4Q4X - chains 1 and 3 of the 4 polymer chains in the assembly; structure by X-ray diffraction, 1.65 A resolution.

Chain 1:
Molecule: Coxsackievirus capsid protein VP1
From: Coxsackievirus A24
UniProtKB: V9VEF3 (V9VEF3_9ENTO); residues 1-305 here correspond to UniProt positions 581-885 (UniProt number = residue number + 580)
Chain sequence (305 residues; numbered 1 to 305; the number before each row is that of its first residue):
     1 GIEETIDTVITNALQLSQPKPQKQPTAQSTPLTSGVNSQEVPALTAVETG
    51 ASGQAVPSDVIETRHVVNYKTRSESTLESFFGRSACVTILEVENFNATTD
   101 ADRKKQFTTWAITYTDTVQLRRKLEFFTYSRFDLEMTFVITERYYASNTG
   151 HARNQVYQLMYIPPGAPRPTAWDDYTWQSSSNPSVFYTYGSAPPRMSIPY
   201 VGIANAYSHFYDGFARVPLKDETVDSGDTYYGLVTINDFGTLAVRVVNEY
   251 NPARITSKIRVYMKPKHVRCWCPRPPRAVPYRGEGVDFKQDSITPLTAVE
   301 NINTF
Disordered / not traced: 1-24
Metal / ion sites: Na+: Thr26, Ala27, Ser29, Asn68; Ca2+ site 1: Thr33, Ser34, Ser58, Ile61; Ca2+ site 2: Leu44 (shared with 2 residues of chain 4); Ca2+ site 3: Val246, Asn248
Ligand contacts:
  - hexane-1,6-diol (HEZ), molecule 1: Thr88, Ile89, Asp116, Thr117, Asp174, Tyr175, Gln178
  - hexane-1,6-diol (HEZ), molecule 2: Asn154, Thr188, Tyr189, Gly190, Ser191
  - N-acetyl-alpha-neuraminic acid (SIA): Arg143, Tyr145, Ala146, Ser147, Asn148, Tyr250, Asn251, Pro252
What the authors report for this chain:
  - binding site for N-acetyl-alpha-neuraminic acid: Tyr145 to His151
  - contacts within the chain: Tyr145-Arg254 (pi stacking)

Chain 3:
Molecule: Coxsackievirus capsid protein VP3
From: Coxsackievirus A24
UniProtKB: V9VEF3 (V9VEF3_9ENTO); residues 1-240 here correspond to UniProt positions 341-580 (UniProt number = residue number + 340)
Chain sequence (240 residues; row label = number of the first residue in the row):
     1 GLPTMLTPGSSQFLTSDDFQSPCALPNFDVTPPIHIPGEVFNMMELAEID
    51 SMIPMNSVTGKANTMEMYPIPLDDKGSATPIFSISLSPASDKRLQYTMLG
   101 EILNYYTHWTGSLRFTFLFCGSMMATGKILLSYSPPGAKPPTTRKDAMLG
   151 THIIWDLGLQSSCTMLAPWISNTVYRRCIKDDFTEGGYITCFYQTRIVVP
   201 SGTPTSMFMLAFVSACPDFSVRLLRDTNHISQRTLFARAQ
Disordered / not traced: 235-240

How chain 1 and chain 3 interact:
Residue-residue contacts (180):
  Ala27(1) - Pro217(3)
  Gln28(1) - Pro217(3)  hydrogen bond (backbone-backbone)
  Gln28(1) - Asp218(3)
  Ala43(1) - Ile153(3)  hydrophobic
  Ala43(1) - Cys163(3)
  Ala43(1) - Thr164(3)  hydrogen bond (backbone-backbone)
  Leu44(1) - Ser162(3)
  Leu44(1) - Cys163(3)  hydrophobic
  Thr45(1) - Gln160(3)
  Thr45(1) - Ser161(3)  hydrogen bond (backbone-backbone)
  Thr45(1) - Ser162(3)  hydrogen bond (backbone-backbone)
  Ala46(1) - Ser161(3)
  Ala46(1) - Ser162(3)
  Val47(1) - Thr116(3)
  Val47(1) - Leu118(3)  hydrophobic
  Val47(1) - Ser162(3)  hydrogen bond (backbone-side chain)
  Glu48(1) - Leu118(3)
  Glu48(1) - Ser161(3)  hydrogen bond
  Ser52(1) - Ile49(3)
  Ser52(1) - Asp50(3)  hydrogen bond (side chain-backbone)
  Gly53(1) - Asp50(3)  hydrogen bond (backbone-side chain)
  Gly53(1) - Arg114(3)  hydrogen bond (backbone-side chain)
  Gly53(1) - Thr116(3)
  Gln54(1) - Arg114(3)  hydrogen bond (backbone-side chain)
  Ala55(1) - Arg114(3)  hydrogen bond (backbone-side chain)
  Ala55(1) - Thr164(3)
  Ala55(1) - Leu166(3)
  Val56(1) - Leu166(3)
  Val56(1) - Pro217(3)
  Pro57(1) - Ser112(3)
  Pro57(1) - Leu166(3)
  Pro57(1) - Pro168(3)  hydrophobic
  Val60(1) - Leu166(3)  hydrophobic
  Ile61(1) - Thr151(3)
  Ile61(1) - Pro168(3)  hydrophobic
  Asn68(1) - Asp218(3)
  Lys70(1) - Thr110(3)
  Lys70(1) - Val174(3)
  Lys70(1) - Tyr175(3)
  Thr71(1) - Ser220(3)
  Arg72(1) - Asn42(3)  hydrogen bond (backbone-side chain)
  Arg72(1) - Met44(3)
  Arg72(1) - Glu48(3)  salt bridge
  Arg72(1) - Cys216(3)  hydrogen bond (side chain-backbone)
  Arg72(1) - Pro217(3)
  Arg72(1) - Phe219(3)  hydrogen bond (side chain-backbone)
  Arg72(1) - Ser220(3)
  Glu74(1) - Tyr106(3)  hydrogen bond (backbone-side chain)
  Glu74(1) - Arg222(3)
  Glu74(1) - Leu223(3)  hydrogen bond (side chain-backbone)
  Glu74(1) - Leu224(3)  hydrogen bond (side chain-backbone)
  Ser75(1) - Asn42(3)  hydrogen bond
  Ser75(1) - Met43(3)  hydrogen bond (backbone-backbone)
  Ser75(1) - Met44(3)
  Ser75(1) - Tyr106(3)
  Thr76(1) - Phe41(3)
  Thr76(1) - Asn42(3)
  Leu77(1) - Val40(3)
  Leu77(1) - Phe41(3)  hydrogen bond (backbone-backbone)
  Ser79(1) - Leu224(3)
  Phe80(1) - Met43(3)  hydrophobic
  Phe80(1) - Tyr105(3)  hydrophobic
  Phe80(1) - Tyr106(3)
  Phe80(1) - Leu224(3)
  Arg83(1) - Thr15(3)
  Arg83(1) - Ser16(3)
  Arg83(1) - Leu224(3)
  Ser84(1) - Phe13(3)
  Ser84(1) - Thr15(3)  hydrogen bond (backbone-backbone)
  Asp116(1) - Gln232(3)  hydrogen bond (backbone-side chain)
  Thr117(1) - Gln232(3)
  Val118(1) - Ile230(3)  hydrophobic
  Val118(1) - Ser231(3)
  Val118(1) - Gln232(3)  hydrogen bond (backbone-side chain)
  Gln119(1) - Asp226(3)  hydrogen bond
  Arg122(1) - Glu101(3)  salt bridge
  Arg122(1) - Tyr105(3)  hydrogen bond
  Arg122(1) - Thr227(3)
  Arg122(1) - His229(3)
  Arg122(1) - Ile230(3)
  Lys123(1) - Tyr105(3)
  Phe126(1) - Met43(3)  hydrophobic
  Phe126(1) - Met98(3)  hydrophobic
  Phe126(1) - Tyr105(3)  hydrophobic
  Phe127(1) - Val40(3)  hydrophobic
  Phe127(1) - Met43(3)  hydrophobic
  Arg131(1) - Val30(3)
  Arg131(1) - Thr31(3)  hydrogen bond (side chain-backbone)
  Arg131(1) - Pro32(3)
  Arg131(1) - Pro33(3)
  Glu135(1) - Phe19(3)
  Thr137(1) - Phe13(3)
  Val139(1) - Phe13(3)  hydrophobic
  Pro183(1) - Ala24(3)
  Pro183(1) - Leu25(3)  hydrophobic
  Ala192(1) - Ser11(3)
  Pro193(1) - Ser11(3)
  Pro193(1) - Phe13(3)  hydrophobic
  Arg195(1) - Phe13(3)
  Arg195(1) - Asp17(3)  salt bridge
  Arg195(1) - Ser21(3)
  Arg195(1) - Pro22(3)
  Met196(1) - Ser21(3)
  Met196(1) - Pro22(3)
  Ser197(1) - Ser21(3)  hydrogen bond
  Ser197(1) - Pro22(3)  hydrogen bond (backbone-backbone)
  Ser197(1) - Cys23(3)
  Ser197(1) - Ala24(3)  hydrogen bond (backbone-backbone)
  Ile198(1) - Ala24(3)  hydrophobic
  Pro199(1) - Cys23(3)
  Pro199(1) - Leu25(3)
  Pro199(1) - Phe28(3)  hydrophobic
  Tyr200(1) - Phe28(3)
  Tyr200(1) - Val30(3)
  Val201(1) - Leu25(3)  hydrophobic
  Val201(1) - Phe28(3)  hydrophobic
  Gly202(1) - Thr31(3)  hydrogen bond (backbone-side chain)
  Ala204(1) - Thr31(3)
  Asn205(1) - Thr31(3)
  Asn205(1) - Pro32(3)  hydrogen bond (side chain-backbone)
  Asn205(1) - Ile34(3)
  Ala206(1) - Ile36(3)  hydrophobic
  Tyr262(1) - Phe13(3)  hydrophobic
  Lys264(1) - Asp17(3)  hydrogen bond (side chain-backbone)
  Arg269(1) - Glu39(3)  salt bridge
  Cys270(1) - Glu39(3)
  Cys270(1) - Val40(3)  hydrogen bond (backbone-backbone)
  Trp271(1) - Ile36(3)  hydrogen bond (side chain-backbone)
  Trp271(1) - Pro37(3)
  Trp271(1) - Gly38(3)
  Trp271(1) - Glu39(3)
  Cys272(1) - Pro37(3)  hydrogen bond (side chain-backbone)
  Cys272(1) - Gly38(3)  hydrogen bond (backbone-backbone)
  Pro273(1) - Val40(3)
  Pro273(1) - Leu46(3)  hydrophobic
  Arg274(1) - Met98(3)
  Pro276(1) - Met98(3)
  Pro276(1) - Glu101(3)
  Tyr281(1) - Ile230(3)  hydrophobic
  Thr294(1) - Asn63(3)
  Pro295(1) - Asn63(3)
  Pro295(1) - Tyr96(3)  hydrogen bond (backbone-side chain)
  Leu296(1) - Pro54(3)  hydrophobic
  Leu296(1) - Ser57(3)
  Leu296(1) - Asn63(3)  hydrogen bond (backbone-side chain)
  Leu296(1) - Met67(3)  hydrophobic
  Leu296(1) - Tyr96(3)  hydrophobic
  Thr297(1) - Lys92(3)
  Ala298(1) - Ser57(3)
  Ala298(1) - Val58(3)
  Ala298(1) - Thr59(3)
  Ala298(1) - Ala62(3)  hydrophobic
  Ala298(1) - Lys92(3)  hydrogen bond (backbone-side chain)
  Val299(1) - Ser57(3)  hydrogen bond (backbone-backbone)
  Val299(1) - Val58(3)
  Val299(1) - Lys92(3)
  Val299(1) - Arg93(3)
  Asn301(1) - Val58(3)
  Ile302(1) - Met55(3)
  Ile302(1) - Asn56(3)
  Ile302(1) - Val58(3)
  Ile302(1) - Pro71(3)
  Ile302(1) - Ile81(3)
  Ile302(1) - Phe82(3)
  Ile302(1) - Ser83(3)  hydrogen bond (backbone-backbone)
  Ile302(1) - Arg93(3)  hydrogen bond (backbone-side chain)
  Asn303(1) - Pro80(3)  hydrogen bond (side chain-backbone)
  Asn303(1) - Ile81(3)
  Asn303(1) - Phe82(3)  hydrogen bond (side chain-backbone)
  Asn303(1) - Ser83(3)  hydrogen bond
  Thr304(1) - Ser83(3)  hydrogen bond (backbone-backbone)
  Thr304(1) - Arg93(3)  hydrogen bond (backbone-side chain)
  Phe305(1) - Ser83(3)
  Phe305(1) - Ile84(3)
  Phe305(1) - Ser85(3)  hydrogen bond (backbone-side chain)
  Phe305(1) - Pro140(3)  hydrophobic
  Phe305(1) - Pro141(3)
  Phe305(1) - Tyr188(3)  hydrophobic
  Phe305(1) - Ile189(3)
  Phe305(1) - Thr190(3)
Also at the interface, not in a pair above, chain 1 (84 interface residues in all): Thr30, Gly82, Tyr129, Ile203, Lys266, Pro275, Arg277, Val279, Ile293
Also at the interface, not in a pair above, chain 3 (97 interface residues in all): Leu14, Asp18, Ile70, Thr79, Ile102, Trp155, Phe212, Ser214, Val221

Summary:
The interface between chain 1 and chain 3 involves 84 residues on one side and 97 on the other, with 48
hydrogen bonds and 4 salt bridges. Among the polar pairs are Arg72(1)-Glu48(3), Arg122(1)-Glu101(3) and
Arg195(1)-Asp17(3). The paper reports a binding site for N-acetyl-alpha-neuraminic acid at Tyr145(1); contacts
within the chain involving Tyr145(1) and Arg254(1).
Here chain 1 is Coxsackievirus capsid protein VP1 and chain 3 is Coxsackievirus capsid protein VP3, both from
Coxsackievirus A24. Entry 4Q4X (Crystal structure of Coxsackievirus A24v soaked with 6'-Sialyllactose (6SL))
was determined by X-ray diffraction (same publication as 4Q4V, 4Q4W and 4Q4Y).
